1GD2 - chains A and E of the 4 polymer chains in the assembly; structure by X-ray diffraction, 2.00 A resolution.

Chain A:
Molecule: 13-nt DNA strand
Sequence (13 nucleotides; numbered -7 to 6; 1 number in that range is skipped by the numbering (no residue carries it; nothing is unmodelled there); the number before each row is that of its first residue; numbers below 1 keep their minus sign (DA-7 is residue -7)):
    -7 AGGTTAC
     1 GTAACC

Chain E:
Molecule: Transcription factor PAP1
Organism: Schizosaccharomyces pombe
Notes: fragment: leucine zipper domain
Reference sequence: Q01663 (AP1_SCHPO); numbering as in UniProt (aligned over 71-140)
Sequence (70 residues; each row starts with the number of its first residue):
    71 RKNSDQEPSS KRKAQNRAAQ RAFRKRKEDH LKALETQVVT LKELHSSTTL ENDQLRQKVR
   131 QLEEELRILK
Unresolved in the structure: 71-74, 140
Swiss-Prot annotation at these positions:
  - region: Lys81 to Lys102 (Basic motif), Leu104 to Leu111 (Leucine-zipper)
  - motif: Lys81 to Ala88 (Nuclear localization signal)
From the paper describing this entry:
  - self-association interface (contacts with another copy of this molecule); pairs are residue here / residue on that copy: Asn122-Asn122 (hydrogen bond)
  - binding site for the 13-nt DNA strand (chain A): Pro78, Asn86, Arg91, Arg94
  - binding site for the 13-nt DNA strand: Arg82, Gln85, Ala89, Gln90, Phe93, Arg96
  - specificity-determining residues: Gln90, Phe93
  - conformationally variable residues (side-chain flip): Asn86
  - binding site for the 13-nt DNA strand: Arg87

Chain A / chain E interface:
Pairs across the interface (14; chain A residue first):
  DC-1(A) - Arg94(E)  base contact
  DG1(A) - Arg87(E)  phosphate contact
  DG1(A) - Arg94(E)  hydrogen bond to the base
  DT2(A) - Asn86(E)  base contact
  DT2(A) - Arg87(E)  salt bridge to the phosphate
  DT2(A) - Gln90(E)  hydrogen bond to the base
  DA3(A) - Glu77(E)  phosphate contact
  DA3(A) - Pro78(E)  phosphate contact
  DA3(A) - Lys83(E)  salt bridge to the phosphate
  DA3(A) - Asn86(E)  base contact
  DA3(A) - Gln90(E)  base contact
  DA4(A) - Arg82(E)  base contact
  DA4(A) - Asn86(E)  hydrogen bond to the base
  DC5(A) - Arg82(E)  base contact
Also at the interface, not in a pair above, chain E (9 interface residues in all): Gln76

Overview:
6 residues of chain A face 9 of chain E across their interface; the contacts include 3 hydrogen bonds and 2
salt bridges. Polar contacts include DG1(A)-Arg94(E), DT2(A)-Gln90(E) and DA4(A)-Asn86(E). From the paper: a
binding site for the 13-nt DNA strand at Arg82(E), Gln85(E) and Ala89(E) among others; a binding site for the
13-nt DNA strand (chain A) at Pro78(E), Asn86(E) and Arg91(E) among others.
Chain A is a 13-nt DNA strand and chain E is Transcription factor PAP1 (Schizosaccharomyces pombe); the
structure, Crystal structure of bzip transcription factor PAP1 bound to DNA, was determined by X-ray
diffraction.
